6MUP - chains E and I of the 14 polymer chains in the assembly; structure by electron microscopy, 3.50 A resolution.

[Chain E]
Protein: Histone H3-like centromeric protein A
Organism: Homo sapiens
UniProtKB: P49450 (CENPA_HUMAN); numbering as in UniProt (aligned over 38-139)
Sequence (102 residues; row label = number of the first residue in the row):
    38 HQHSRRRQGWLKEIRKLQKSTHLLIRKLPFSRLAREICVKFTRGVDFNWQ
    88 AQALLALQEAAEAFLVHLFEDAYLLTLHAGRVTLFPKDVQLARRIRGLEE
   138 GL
Unresolved in the structure: 38
Swiss-Prot annotation at these positions:
  - region: Gln39 to Leu54 (Important for flexibility of DNA ends that protrude from nucleosomes)
  - modified residue: Ser68 (Phosphoserine)
  - mutagenesis: Ser68 (S68A: No effect on interaction with HJURP. Impairs localization at centromeres; S68E/Q: Impairs interaction with HJURP, association with chromatin and localization at centromeres), Arg80 to Gly81 (Impairs retention at centromeres, but not targeting to centromeres), His104 (H104G: Reduces location at centromeres. Abolishes location at centromeres; when associated with C-112), Leu112 (L112C: No effect on location at centromeres. Abolishes location at centromeres; when associated with G-104)

[Chain I]
Molecule: 147-nt DNA strand
Sequence (147 nucleotides; row label = number of the first residue in the row; numbers below 1 keep their minus sign (DA-73 is residue -73)):
   -73 ATCAAATATCCACCTGCAGATTCTACCAAAAGTGTATTTGGAAACTGCTC
   -23 CATCAAAAGGCATGTTCAGCTCTGTGAGTGAAACTCCATCATCACAAAGA
    27 ATATTCTGAGAATGCTTCCGTTTGCCTTTTATATGAACTTCCTCGAT

[Interface between chain E and chain I]
Pairs across the interface (11; chain E residue first):
  Arg43(E) - DA9(I)  phosphate contact
  Arg43(E) - DC10(I)  phosphate contact
  Gly46(E) - DA9(I)  hydrogen bond to the phosphate
  Trp47(E) - DA9(I)  phosphate contact
  Arg63(E) - DA17(I)  phosphate contact
  Arg63(E) - DT18(I)  phosphate contact
  Lys64(E) - DT18(I)  hydrogen bond to the phosphate
  Leu65(E) - DT18(I)  hydrogen bond to the phosphate
  Pro66(E) - DA17(I)  phosphate contact
  Arg69(E) - DA17(I)  salt bridge to the phosphate
  Asn85(E) - DA27(I)  sugar contact
Other interface residues (no listed pair), chain E (11 interface residues in all): Gln45, Lys49
Other interface residues (no listed pair), chain I (6 interface residues in all): DA-66

[In short]
The interface between chain E and chain I involves 11 residues on one side and 6 on the other; the contacts
include 3 hydrogen bonds and 1 salt bridge. Polar pairs include Gly46(E)-DA9(I), Lys64(E)-DT18(I) and
Leu65(E)-DT18(I).
Here chain E is Histone H3-like centromeric protein A (Homo sapiens) and chain I is a 147-nt DNA strand. Entry
6MUP (CENP-A nucleosome bound by two copies of CENP-C(CD) and two copies CENP-N(NT)) was determined by
electron microscopy (same publication as 6MUO).
